Entry 9JFN (X-ray diffraction, 2.15 A resolution); this record covers chains A and E.

Chain A:
Molecule: L-tryptophan decarboxylase PsiD-like domain-containing protein
Source organism: Aspergillus oryzae RIB40
Notes: EC 4.1.1.19
UniProt: Q2UAM5 (Q2UAM5_ASPOR); residues 1-442 here = UniProt positions 1-442
Amino-acid sequence (462 residues; numbered -19 to 442; the number before each row is that of its first residue; numbers below 1 keep their minus sign (Met-19 is residue -19)):
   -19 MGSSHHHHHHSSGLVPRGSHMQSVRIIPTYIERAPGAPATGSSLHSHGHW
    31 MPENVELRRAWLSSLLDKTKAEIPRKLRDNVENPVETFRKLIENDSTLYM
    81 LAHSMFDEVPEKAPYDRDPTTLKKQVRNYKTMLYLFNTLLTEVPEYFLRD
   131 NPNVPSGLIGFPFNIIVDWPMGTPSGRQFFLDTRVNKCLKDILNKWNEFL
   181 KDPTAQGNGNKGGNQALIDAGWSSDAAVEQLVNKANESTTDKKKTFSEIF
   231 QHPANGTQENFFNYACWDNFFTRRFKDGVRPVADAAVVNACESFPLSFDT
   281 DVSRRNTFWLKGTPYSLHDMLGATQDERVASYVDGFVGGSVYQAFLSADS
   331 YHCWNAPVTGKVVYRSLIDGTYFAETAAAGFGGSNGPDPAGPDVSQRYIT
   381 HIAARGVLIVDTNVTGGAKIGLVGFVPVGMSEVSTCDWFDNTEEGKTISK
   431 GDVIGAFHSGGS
Disordered / not traced: -19 to 60, 442
Sequence notes: initiating methionine (-19); expression tag (-18 to 0)
Ligand contacts: agmatine (AG2): Gly137, Leu138, Phe141, Asn144, Phe325, Leu326, Ser327, Ala328, His332, Ala370, Gly371, Pro372, Asp373, Met410, Ser411, Val413

Chain E:
Molecule: L-tryptophan decarboxylase PsiD-like domain-containing protein
Source organism: Aspergillus oryzae RIB40
Notes: EC 4.1.1.19
UniProt: Q2UAM5 (Q2UAM5_ASPOR); residues 503-543 here correspond to UniProt positions 443-483 (UniProt number = residue number - 60)
Amino-acid sequence (42 residues; row label = number of the first residue in the row):
   502 XTHCLIFQRDAVKKLQFIPKAQYPEIATTNLAVNSELAKLTS
Sequence notes: modified residue (502)
Modified residues: PYR (pyruvic acid) at position 502
Covalently attached groups: agmatine (AG2) linked to PYR_502

Interface between chain A and chain E:
Contacting residue pairs - 116 pairs, chain A then chain E:
  Lys214(A) with Asn531(E)
  Glu217(A) with Thr530(E), hydrogen bond (backbone-side chain); Asn531(E), hydrogen bond (side chain-backbone)
  Ser218(A) with Asn531(E); Leu532(E); Ala533(E)
  Thr219(A) with Ala533(E)
  Phe255(A) with Val534(E), hydrophobic
  Arg260(A) with Ala533(E); Val534(E); Asn535(E), hydrogen bond (backbone-side chain)
  Pro261(A) with Asn535(E)
  Val262(A) with Asn535(E)
  Ala263(A) with Asn535(E), hydrogen bond (backbone-backbone); Ser536(E); Glu537(E)
  Ala265(A) with Glu537(E); Ala539(E)
  Ala266(A) with Ala539(E), hydrogen bond (backbone-backbone)
  Val267(A) with Phe508(E), hydrophobic; Glu537(E); Leu538(E), hydrogen bond (backbone-backbone); Ala539(E), hydrogen bond (backbone-backbone)
  Val268(A) with Asn535(E); Ser536(E); Leu538(E)
  Asn269(A) with Leu532(E); Ala533(E); Val534(E); Asn535(E), hydrogen bond (backbone-backbone); Ser536(E), hydrogen bond (backbone-backbone); Glu537(E), hydrogen bond (side chain-backbone); Leu538(E)
  Ala270(A) with Val534(E)
  Cys271(A) with His504(E); Val534(E)
  Glu272(A) with Asn531(E); Leu532(E); Ala533(E); Val534(E), hydrogen bond (side chain-backbone)
  Ser273(A) with His504(E); Asn531(E); Leu532(E), hydrogen bond (backbone-backbone)
  Phe274(A) with Ala528(E); Thr529(E); Thr530(E); Asn531(E), hydrogen bond (backbone-side chain)
  Pro275(A) with Lys521(E); Pro525(E); Ala528(E), hydrophobic; Thr530(E); Leu532(E), hydrophobic
  Leu276(A) with Pro525(E)
  Ser277(A) with Pro525(E)
  Phe278(A) with Phe518(E), hydrophobic; Ala522(E); Gln523(E); Pro525(E)
  Asp281(A) with Arg510(E), salt bridge
  Met300(A) with Ile507(E), hydrophobic
  Leu301(A) with Ile507(E), hydrophobic
  Gly315(A) with Gln509(E), hydrogen bond (backbone-side chain)
  Phe316(A) with Ile507(E), hydrophobic; Gln509(E)
  Gly318(A) with Arg510(E), hydrogen bond (backbone-side chain)
  Gly319(A) with Phe508(E); Arg510(E)
  Ser320(A) with Leu506(E); Ile507(E); Phe508(E), hydrogen bond (backbone-backbone); Val513(E)
  Val321(A) with Leu506(E)
  Tyr322(A) with His504(E); Cys505(E); Leu506(E), hydrogen bond (backbone-backbone); Ala522(E); Leu532(E)
  Gln323(A) with Thr503(E), hydrogen bond; His504(E); Cys505(E)
  Ala324(A) with Thr503(E), hydrogen bond (backbone-side chain); His504(E), hydrogen bond (backbone-backbone)
  Phe325(A) with PYR_502(E)
  Leu326(A) with PYR_502(E), hydrogen bond (backbone-backbone); His504(E)
  Ser330(A) with Asn531(E), hydrogen bond
  Tyr331(A) with Val534(E), hydrophobic
  Asn335(A) with Val534(E); Asn535(E), hydrogen bond
  Gln376(A) with Thr503(E), hydrogen bond
  Thr380(A) with Cys505(E)
  Ala398(A) with Leu541(E)
  Ile400(A) with Ala512(E); Leu541(E), hydrophobic
  Gly401(A) with Gln509(E)
  Leu402(A) with Ile507(E); Gln509(E), hydrogen bond (backbone-side chain)
  Val403(A) with Ile507(E)
  Gly404(A) with Cys505(E); Leu506(E); Ile507(E), hydrogen bond (backbone-backbone)
  Phe405(A) with His504(E); Cys505(E); Leu506(E), hydrophobic
  Val406(A) with His504(E); Cys505(E), hydrogen bond (backbone-backbone); Ile507(E), hydrophobic
  Pro407(A) with Thr503(E); His504(E)
  Val408(A) with PYR_502(E); Thr503(E), hydrogen bond (backbone-backbone)
  Met410(A) with PYR_502(E)
  Val413(A) with PYR_502(E)
  Gly431(A) with Asn535(E)
  Phe437(A) with PYR_502(E); Thr503(E)
Interface residues without a listed pair, chain A (64 interface residues in all): Tyr295, Leu297, Val317, His332, Pro337, Ile379, Lys399, Gly409
Interface residues without a listed pair, chain E (32 interface residues in all): Lys515, Leu516, Lys540

In short:
The interface between chain A and chain E involves 64 residues on one side and 32 on the other, with 28
hydrogen bonds and 1 salt bridge. Polar contacts include Asp281(A)-Arg510(E), Glu217(A)-Thr530(E) and
Glu217(A)-Asn531(E). Ligands of chain A: agmatine. Covalently linked agmatine: at PYR_502(E).
Chain A is L-tryptophan decarboxylase PsiD-like domain-containing protein and chain E is L-tryptophan
decarboxylase PsiD-like domain-containing protein, both from Aspergillus oryzae RIB40; the structure, Arginine
decarboxylase in Aspergillus oryzae complexed with agmatine, was determined by X-ray diffraction together with
9JER and 9JF5 from the same study.
